5DI9 - chains B and C of the 4 polymer chains in the assembly; structure by X-ray diffraction, 2.28 A resolution.

# Chain B
Name: Ran-specific GTPase-activating protein 1
From: Saccharomyces cerevisiae
Notes: fragment: RanDB1
UniProtKB: P41920 (YRB1_YEAST); residues 62-201 here = UniProt positions 62-201
Sequence (143 residues; numbered 59 to 201; the number before each row is that of its first residue):
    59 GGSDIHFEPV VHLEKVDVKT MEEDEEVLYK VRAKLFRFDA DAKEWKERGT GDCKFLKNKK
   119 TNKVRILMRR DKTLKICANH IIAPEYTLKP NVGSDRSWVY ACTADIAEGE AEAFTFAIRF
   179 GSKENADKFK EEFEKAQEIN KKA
Not modelled in the structure: 59-63, 69-77, 201
Sequence notes: expression tag (59-61)

# Chain C
Name: Exportin-1
From: Saccharomyces cerevisiae (strain ATCC 204508 / S288c)
UniProtKB: P30822 (XPO1_YEAST); residue numbers follow UniProt; this construct covers 1-376, 414-1058
Sequence (1024 residues; each row starts with the number of its first residue; note: 37 numbers in that range are skipped by the numbering (no residue carries them; nothing is unmodelled there); numbers below 1 keep their minus sign (Gly-2 is residue -2)):
    -2 GGSMEGILDF SNDLDIALLD QVVSTFYQGS GVQQKQAQEI LTKFQDNPDA WQKADQILQF
    58 STNPQSKFIA LSILDKLITR KWKLLPNDHR IGIRNFVVGM IISMCQDDEV FKTQKNLINK
   118 SDLTLVQILK QEWPQNWPEF IPELIGSSSS SVNVCENNMI VLKLLSEEVF DFSAEQMTQA
   178 KALHLKNSMS KEFEQIFKLC FQVLEQGSSS SLIVATLESL LRYLHWIPYR YIYETNILEL
   238 LSTKFMTSPD TRAITLKCLT EVSNLKIPQD NDLIKRQTVL FFQNTLQQIA TSVMPVTADL
   298 KATYANANGN DQSFLQDLAM FLTTYLARNR ALLESDESLR ELLLNAHQYL IQLSKIEERE
   358 LFKTTLDYWH NLVADLFYE
   414 PLKKHIYEEI CSQLRLVIIE NMVRPEEDLV VENDEGEIVR EFVKESDTIQ LYKSEREVLV
   474 YLTHLNVIDT EEIMISKLAR QIDGSEWSWH NINTLSWAIG SISGTMSEDT EKRFVVTVIK
   534 DLLGLCEQKR GKDNKAVVAS DIMYVVGQYP RFLKAHWNFL RTVILKLFEF MHETHEGVQD
   594 MACDTFIKIV QKCKYHFVIQ QPRESEPFIQ TIIRDIQKTT ADLQPQQVHT FYKACGIIIS
   654 EERSVAERNR LLSDLMQLPN MAWDTIVEQS TANPTLLLDS ETVKIIANII KTNVAVCTSM
   714 GADFYPQLGH IYYNMLQLYR AVSSMISAQV AAEGLIATKT PKVRGLRTIK KEILKLVETY
   774 ISKARNLDDV VKVLVEPLLN AVLEDYMNNV PDARDAEVLN CMTTVVEKVG HMIPQGVILI
   834 LQSVFECTLD MINKDFTEYP EHRVEFYKLL KVINEKSFAA FLELPPAAFK LFVDAICWAF
   894 KHNNRDVEVN GLQIALDLVK NIERMGNVPF ANEFHKNYFF IFVSETFFVL TDSDHKSGFS
   954 KQALLLMKLI SLVYDNKISV PLYQEAEVPQ GTSNQVYLSQ YLANMLSNAF PHLTSEQIAS
  1014 FLSALTKQCK DLVVFKGTLR DFLVQIKEVG GDPTDYLFAE DKENA
Not modelled in the structure: -2 to -1, 440-460, 1053-1058
Sequence notes: expression tag (-2 to 0); engineered mutation Asp441 (Val in P30822), Gly537 (Asp in P30822), Cys539 (Thr in P30822), Glu540 (Val in P30822), Gln541 (Lys in P30822), Cys1022 (Tyr in P30822)
Metal / ion sites: Zn2+: Cys197, Ser216
Reported in the primary citation:
  - mutagenesis - V441D/D537G/T539C/V540E/K541Q: increased binding to NES peptides (proposed by the authors, not directly observed)

# How chain B and chain C interact
Pairs across the interface (6; chain B residue first):
  Val150(B) with Ile749(C), hydrophobic; Thr753(C); Pro754(C)
  Gly151(B) with Lys752(C); Arg757(C), hydrogen bond (backbone-side chain)
  Asp153(B) with Pro754(C)
Interface residues without a listed pair, chain B (4 interface residues in all): Ser152

# Summary
Chain B and chain C form an interface of 4 and 5 residues respectively; the contacts include 1 hydrogen bond.
Its one hydrogen-bonded contact is Gly151(B)-Arg757(C). Cys197(C) and Ser216(C) coordinate Zn2+. The paper
reports that V441D/D537G/T539C/V540E/K541Q of chain C increase binding to NES peptides.
Chain B is Ran-specific GTPase-activating protein 1 (Saccharomyces cerevisiae) and chain C is Exportin-1
(Saccharomyces cerevisiae (strain ATCC 204508 / S288c)); the structure, Crystal Structure of hRio2 NES Reverse
Mutant Peptide in complex with CRM1-Ran-RanBP1, was determined by X-ray diffraction together with 5DH9, 5DHA,
5DHF and 5DIF from the same study.
